Entry 5OT2 (X-ray diffraction, 3.20 A resolution); this record covers chains A and P of the 15 polymer chains in the assembly.

# Chain A
Protein: DNA-directed RNA polymerase II subunit RPB1
Organism: Saccharomyces cerevisiae (strain ATCC 204508 / S288c)
Notes: EC 2.7.7.6
UniProt: P04050 (RPB1_YEAST); numbering as in UniProt (aligned over 1-1733)
Amino-acid sequence (1733 residues; each row starts with the number of its first residue):
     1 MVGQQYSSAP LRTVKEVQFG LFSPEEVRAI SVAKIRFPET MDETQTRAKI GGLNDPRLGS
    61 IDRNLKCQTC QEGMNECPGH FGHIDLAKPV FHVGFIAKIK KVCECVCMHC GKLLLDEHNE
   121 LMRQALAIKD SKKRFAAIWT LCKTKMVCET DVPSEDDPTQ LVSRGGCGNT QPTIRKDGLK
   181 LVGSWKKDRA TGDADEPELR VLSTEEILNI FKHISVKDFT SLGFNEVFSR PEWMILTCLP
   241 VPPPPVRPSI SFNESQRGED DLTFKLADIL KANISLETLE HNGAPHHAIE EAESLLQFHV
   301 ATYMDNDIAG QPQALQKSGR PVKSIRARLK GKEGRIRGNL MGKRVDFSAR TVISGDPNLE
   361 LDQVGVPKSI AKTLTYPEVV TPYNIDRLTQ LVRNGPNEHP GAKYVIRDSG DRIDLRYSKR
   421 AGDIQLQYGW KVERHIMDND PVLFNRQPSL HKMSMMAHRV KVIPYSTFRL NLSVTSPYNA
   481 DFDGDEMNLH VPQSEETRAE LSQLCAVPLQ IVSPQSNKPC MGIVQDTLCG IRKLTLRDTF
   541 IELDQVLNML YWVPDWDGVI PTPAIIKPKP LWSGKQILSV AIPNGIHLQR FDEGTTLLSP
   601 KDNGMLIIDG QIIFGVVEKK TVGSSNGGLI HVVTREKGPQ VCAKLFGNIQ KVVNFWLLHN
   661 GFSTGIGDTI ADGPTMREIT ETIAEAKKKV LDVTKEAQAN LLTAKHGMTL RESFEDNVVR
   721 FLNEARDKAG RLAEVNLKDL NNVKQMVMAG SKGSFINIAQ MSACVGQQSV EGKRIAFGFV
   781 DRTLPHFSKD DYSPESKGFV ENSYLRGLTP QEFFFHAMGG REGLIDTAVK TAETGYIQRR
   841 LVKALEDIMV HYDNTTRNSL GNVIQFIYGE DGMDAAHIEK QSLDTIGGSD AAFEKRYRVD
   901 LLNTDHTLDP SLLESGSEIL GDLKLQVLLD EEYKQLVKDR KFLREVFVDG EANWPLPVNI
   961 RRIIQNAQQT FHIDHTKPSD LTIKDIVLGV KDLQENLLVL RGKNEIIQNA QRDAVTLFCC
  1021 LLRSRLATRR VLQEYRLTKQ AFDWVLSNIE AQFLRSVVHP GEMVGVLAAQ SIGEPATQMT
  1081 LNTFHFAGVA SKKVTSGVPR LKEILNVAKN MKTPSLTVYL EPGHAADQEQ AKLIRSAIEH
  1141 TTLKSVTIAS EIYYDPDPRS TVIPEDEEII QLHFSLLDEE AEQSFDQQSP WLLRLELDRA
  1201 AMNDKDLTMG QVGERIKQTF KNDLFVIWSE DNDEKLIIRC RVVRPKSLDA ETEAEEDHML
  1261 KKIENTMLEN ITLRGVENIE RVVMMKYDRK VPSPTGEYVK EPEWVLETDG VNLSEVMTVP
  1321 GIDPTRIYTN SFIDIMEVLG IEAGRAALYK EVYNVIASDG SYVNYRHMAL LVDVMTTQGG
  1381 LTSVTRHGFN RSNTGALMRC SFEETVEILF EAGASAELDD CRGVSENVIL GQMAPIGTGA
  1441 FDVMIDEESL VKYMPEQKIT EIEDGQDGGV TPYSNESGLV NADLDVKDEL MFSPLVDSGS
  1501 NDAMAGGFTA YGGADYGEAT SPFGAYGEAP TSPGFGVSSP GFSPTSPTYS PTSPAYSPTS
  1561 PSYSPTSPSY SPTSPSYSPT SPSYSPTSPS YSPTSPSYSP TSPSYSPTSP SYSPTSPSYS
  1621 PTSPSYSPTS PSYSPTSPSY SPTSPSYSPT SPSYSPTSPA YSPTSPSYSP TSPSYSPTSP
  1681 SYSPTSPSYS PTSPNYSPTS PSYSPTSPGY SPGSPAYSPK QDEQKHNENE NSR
Disordered / not traced: 1-3, 187-194, 1083-1091, 1175-1186, 1245-1254, 1455-1733
Ion coordination: Zn2+ site 1: Cys67, Cys70, Cys77, His80; Zn2+ site 2: Cys107, Cys110, Cys148, Cys167; Mg2+: Asp481, Asp483, Asp485 (shared with G10(P) of chain P)
Ligand contacts: 2-ethyl-7-methoxy-naphthalene (AHW): Pro448, Thr827, Lys830, Thr831, Thr834, Gly835, Thr1077, Met1079
Swiss-Prot annotation at these positions:
  - region: Pro248 to Asp260 (Lid loop), Asn306 to Lys323 (Rudder loop), Pro810 to Glu822 (Bridging helix)
  - binding site (Zn(2+)): Cys67, Cys70, Cys77, His80, Cys107, Cys110, Cys148, Cys167
  - binding site (Mg(2+)): Asp481, Asp483, Asp485
  - modified residue: Thr1471 (Phosphothreonine)
  - cross-link (Glycyl lysine isopeptide (Lys-Gly)): Lys695 (interchain with G-Cter in ubiquitin), Lys1246 (interchain with G-Cter in ubiquitin), Lys1350 (interchain with G-Cter in ubiquitin)
  - natural variant: Ser1653 to Pro1659 (deletion: In strain: A364A)
  - mutagenesis: Lys1246 (K1246R: Impairs ubiquitination during transcription stress)
From the paper describing this entry:
  - binding site for 2-ethyl-7-methoxy-naphthalene: Thr831
  - conformationally variable residues (loop rearrangement): Thr1080, Leu1081

# Chain P
Molecule: RNA product strand
Sequence (11 nucleotides; each row starts with the number of its first residue; numbering starts at 0):
     0 UUCGAGGAGG G
Disordered / not traced: 0
Ion coordination: Mg2+: G10 (shared with Asp481(A), Asp483(A), Asp485(A) of chain A)

# How chain A and chain P interact
Pairs across the interface (8):
  Ile250(A) with C2(P), sugar contact
  Ser251(A) with U1(P), hydrogen bond to the base
  Phe252(A) with U1(P), base contact
  Arg446(A) with G10(P), sugar contact
  Gln447(A) with G10(P), base contact
  Asp481(A) with G10(P), phosphate contact
  Asp483(A) with G10(P), phosphate contact
  Asp485(A) with G10(P), phosphate contact
Interface residues without a listed pair, chain A (12 interface residues in all): Lys323, Arg350, Pro448, Gly484
Interface residues without a listed pair, chain P (5 interface residues in all): A4, G9

# In short
12 residues of chain A and 5 residues of chain P are in contact, with 1 hydrogen bond. Its one hydrogen-bonded
contact is Ser251(A)-U1(P). Ligands of chain A: 2-ethyl-7-methoxy-naphthalene. From the paper: a binding site
for 2-ethyl-7-methoxy-naphthalene at Thr831(A); conformational variability at Thr1080(A) and Leu1081(A).
Chain A is DNA-directed RNA polymerase II subunit RPB1 (Saccharomyces cerevisiae (strain ATCC 204508 / S288c))
and chain P is RNA product strand; the structure, RNA polymerase II elongation complex in the presence of
3d-Napht-A, was determined by X-ray diffraction.
